PDB entry 9EXI | electron microscopy, 2.31 A resolution | chains A and D of the 4 polymer chains in the assembly

# Chain A
Protein: Capsid protein VP1
Organism: Human coxsackievirus A9 (strain Griggs)
Reference sequence: P21404 (POLG_CXA9); residues 1-283 here correspond to UniProt positions 569-851 (UniProt number = residue number + 568)
Sequence (283 residues; row label = number of the first residue in the row):
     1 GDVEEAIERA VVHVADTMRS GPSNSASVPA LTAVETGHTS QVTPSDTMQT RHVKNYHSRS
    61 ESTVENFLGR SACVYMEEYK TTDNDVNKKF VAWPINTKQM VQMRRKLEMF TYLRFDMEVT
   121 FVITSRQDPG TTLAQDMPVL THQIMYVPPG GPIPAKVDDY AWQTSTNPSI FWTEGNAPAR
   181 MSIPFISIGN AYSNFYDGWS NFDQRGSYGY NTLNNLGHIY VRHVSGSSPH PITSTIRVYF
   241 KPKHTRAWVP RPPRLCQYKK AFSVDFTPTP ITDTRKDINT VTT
Unresolved in the structure: 7-10, 283
Sequence notes: variant V11 (Arg579 in P21404), V12 (Cys580 in P21404), H13 (Thr581 in P21404), S20 (Thr588 in P21404), N84 (Lys652 in P21404), D85 (His653 in P21404), H142 (Arg710 in P21404)
Residues lining bound ligands: A1H8J (4-[(4-methylpiperazin-1-yl)methyl]-N-[[4-(trifluoromethyl)phenyl]methyl]aniline): I95, N96, T97, K98, F115, M117, V119, F121, I144, M145, Y146, P168, M181, I183, I186, Y192, L216, I219, F240

# Chain D
Protein: Capsid protein VP4
Organism: Human coxsackievirus A9 (strain Griggs)
Reference sequence: P21404 (POLG_CXA9); numbering as in UniProt (aligned over 2-69)
Sequence (68 residues; row label = number of the first residue in the row):
     2 GAQVSTQKTG AHETSLSAAG NSIIHYTNIN YYKDAASNSA NRQDFTQDPS KFTEPVKDVM
    62 IKSLPALN
Unresolved in the structure: 15-23
Swiss-Prot annotation at these positions:
  - site: N69 (Cleavage)
  - lipidation: G2 (N-myristoyl glycine)

# How chain A and chain D interact
Contacting residue pairs - 38 pairs, chain A then chain D:
  D2(A) with G2(D); A3(D)
  V3(A) with A3(D); V5(D), hydrophobic
  E4(A) with G2(D); A3(D), hydrogen bond (backbone-backbone); Q4(D), hydrogen bond; V5(D)
  E5(A) with V5(D)
  A6(A) with V5(D), hydrogen bond (backbone-backbone)
  V28(A) with S64(D), hydrogen bond (backbone-backbone)
  P29(A) with K63(D)
  T32(A) with A67(D)
  A33(A) with A67(D)
  T36(A) with V57(D); M61(D)
  H38(A) with T54(D); E55(D), salt bridge; M61(D)
  T39(A) with T54(D), hydrogen bond (backbone-backbone)
  Q41(A) with E55(D); K63(D)
  Y56(A) with A12(D), hydrophobic; H13(D)
  S60(A) with F46(D)
  T63(A) with D45(D)
  E65(A) with A41(D); R43(D)
  N66(A) with R43(D), hydrogen bond
  G69(A) with R43(D)
  D116(A) with A37(D)
  S182(A) with A37(D)
  K243(A) with A37(D), hydrogen bond (side chain-backbone); N39(D), hydrogen bond (side chain-backbone)
  H244(A) with A36(D); S40(D), hydrogen bond (side chain-backbone); N42(D)
  P250(A) with F53(D)
Interface residues without a listed pair, chain A (31 interface residues in all): V12, S27, G37, S58, R59, P184, K241
Interface residues without a listed pair, chain D (29 interface residues in all): S6, K9, S38, Q48, P56, L68

# Summary
The interface between chain A and chain D involves 31 residues on one side and 29 on the other, with 9
hydrogen bonds and 1 salt bridge. Polar pairs include H38(A)-E55(D), E4(A)-Q4(D) and N66(A)-R43(D). Chain A
binds compound A1H8J.
Chain A is Capsid protein VP1 and chain D is Capsid protein VP4, both from Human coxsackievirus A9 (strain
Griggs); the structure, Coxsackievirus A9 bound with compound 14 (CL275), was determined by electron
microscopy (same publication as 8S7J, 9FA9, 9FCZ, 9FGN, 9FO2, 9FO5 and 9FP5).
